PDB entry 6OVO | X-ray diffraction, 2.49 A resolution | chains A and B

[Chain A]
Molecule: Alpha Chain T-Cell Receptor PG10
Source organism: Homo sapiens
Amino-acid sequence (206 residues; numbered 1 to 220; 14 numbers in that range are skipped by the numbering (no residue carries them; nothing is unmodelled there); the number before each row is that of its first residue):
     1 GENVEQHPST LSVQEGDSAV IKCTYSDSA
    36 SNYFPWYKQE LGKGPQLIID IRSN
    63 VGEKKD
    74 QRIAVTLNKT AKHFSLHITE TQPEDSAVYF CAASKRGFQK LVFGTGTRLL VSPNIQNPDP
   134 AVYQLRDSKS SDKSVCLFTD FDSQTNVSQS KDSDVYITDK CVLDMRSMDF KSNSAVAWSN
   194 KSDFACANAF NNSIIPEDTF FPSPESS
Unresolved in the structure: 217-220
Disulfide bonds: Cys23-Cys104

[Chain B]
Molecule: Beta Chain T-Cell Receptor PG10
Source organism: Homo sapiens
Amino-acid sequence (247 residues; each row starts with the number of its first residue; note: 13 numbers in that range are skipped by the numbering (no residue carries them; nothing is unmodelled there)):
     1 DTEVTQTPKH LVMGMTNKKS LKCEQHMGH
    37 RAMYWYKQKA KKPPELMFVY SY
    63 EKLSINESVP
    74 SRFSPECP
    83 NSSLLNLHLH ALQPEDSALY LCASSQPPLG VGTDTQYFGP GTRLTVLEDL KNVFPPEVAV
   143 FEPSEAEISH TQKATLVCLA TGFYPDHVEL SWWVNGKEVH SGVCTDPQPL KEQPALNDSR
   203 YALSSRLRVS ATFWQNPRNH FRCQVQFYGL SENDEWTQDR AKPVTQIVSA EAWGRADG
Unresolved in the structure: 1-2
Disulfide bonds: Cys23-Cys104, Cys160-Cys225

[Interface between chain A and chain B]
Disulfides between the chains: Cys174(A)-Cys186(B)
Residue-residue contacts - 85 pairs, chain A then chain B:
  Tyr42(A) with Gln118(B), hydrogen bond; Phe120(B), hydrophobic
  Gln44(A) with Gln44(B), hydrogen bond
  Gly49(A) with Leu103(B); Gly121(B)
  Pro50(A) with Leu103(B); Phe120(B)
  Leu52(A) with Thr117(B)
  Arg57(A) with Thr115(B)
  Phe103(A) with Gln44(B); Lys48(B); Pro49(B), hydrophobic
  Phe111(A) with Tyr40(B); Ser107(B); Asp116(B); Thr117(B); Gln118(B)
  Gln112(A) with Tyr40(B); Leu52(B)
  Phe116(A) with Pro49(B), hydrophobic; Pro50(B)
  Gly117(A) with Pro49(B)
  Asp132(A) with His152(B), salt bridge; Thr153(B)
  Tyr136(A) with Ser146(B); Ala148(B); Glu149(B); His152(B); Thr153(B)
  Gln137(A) with Ser146(B)
  Leu138(A) with Phe143(B); Glu144(B); Thr157(B); Val159(B), hydrophobic
  Arg139(A) with Phe143(B); Glu144(B), salt bridge; Pro145(B); Glu147(B); Arg257(B)
  Ser141(A) with Val142(B); Phe143(B)
  Ser144(A) with Phe143(B)
  Lys146(A) with Phe143(B); Leu161(B); Thr163(B), hydrogen bond
  Val148(A) with Phe143(B), hydrophobic; Leu161(B), hydrophobic
  Leu150(A) with Thr157(B)
  Asp153(A) with Thr153(B); Arg210(B), salt bridge
  Tyr169(A) with Leu192(B), hydrophobic; Glu194(B), hydrogen bond (side chain-backbone); Gln195(B)
  Ile170(A) with Leu192(B)
  Thr171(A) with Asp188(B); Ser206(B); Arg208(B), hydrogen bond
  Asp172(A) with Arg208(B)
  Cys174(A) with Cys186(B), disulfide; Thr187(B); Arg208(B)
  Val175(A) with Cys186(B), hydrogen bond (backbone-side chain)
  Leu176(A) with Gly184(B); Val185(B); Cys186(B), hydrophobic; Arg210(B)
  Asp177(A) with Ser183(B), hydrogen bond (backbone-side chain); Gly184(B), hydrogen bond (backbone-backbone)
  Met178(A) with Lys155(B); Ser183(B); Arg210(B); Val211(B), hydrophobic; Ser212(B)
  Arg179(A) with Ser183(B), hydrogen bond (backbone-side chain)
  Phe183(A) with Lys155(B); Arg210(B)
  Ser185(A) with Arg210(B), hydrogen bond
  Ser187(A) with Arg208(B), hydrogen bond
  Val189(A) with Ser206(B); Arg208(B)
  Trp191(A) with Leu161(B), hydrophobic; Leu192(B), hydrophobic; Ala204(B), hydrophobic
  Phe213(A) with His152(B)
  Pro215(A) with Ala148(B), hydrophobic
Interface residues without a listed pair, chain A (47 interface residues in all): Gly47, Leu114, Thr118, Asp140, Thr152, Gln162, Met181, Ala188
Interface residues without a listed pair, chain B (54 interface residues in all): Tyr42, Lys47, Val55, Ile67, Leu101, Pro122, Ala141, Pro189, Lys193

[Overview]
Chain A and chain B form an interface of 47 and 54 residues respectively; the contacts include 1 disulfide
bond, 11 hydrogen bonds and 3 salt bridges. Among the polar pairs are Asp132(A)-His152(B), Arg139(A)-Glu144(B)
and Asp153(A)-Arg210(B).
Chain A is Alpha Chain T-Cell Receptor PG10 and chain B is Beta Chain T-Cell Receptor PG10, both from Homo
sapiens; the structure, Crystal structure of the unliganded PG10 TCR, was determined by X-ray diffraction
together with 6OVN from the same study.
